PDB entry 7PII | electron microscopy, 2.68 A resolution | chains A and J of the 12 polymer chains in the assembly

Chain A:
Molecule: Histone H3-like centromeric protein A
From: Homo sapiens
Reference sequence: P49450 (CENPA_HUMAN); numbering as in UniProt (aligned over 1-140)
Chain sequence (140 residues; numbered 1 to 140; the number before each row is that of its first residue):
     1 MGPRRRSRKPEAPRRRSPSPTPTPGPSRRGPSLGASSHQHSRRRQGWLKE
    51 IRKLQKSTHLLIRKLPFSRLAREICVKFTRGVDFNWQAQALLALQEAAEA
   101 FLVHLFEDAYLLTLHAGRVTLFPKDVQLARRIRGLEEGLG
Disordered / not traced: 1-40, 140
Curated features (UniProtKB/Swiss-Prot):
  - region: Gln39 to Leu54 (Important for flexibility of DNA ends that protrude from nucleosomes)
  - modified residue: Gly2 (N,N,N-trimethylglycine), Ser7 (Phosphoserine), Ser17 (Phosphoserine), Ser19 (Phosphoserine), Ser27 (Phosphoserine), Ser68 (Phosphoserine)
  - mutagenesis: Ser7 (S7A: Induces a delay at the terminal stage of cytokinesis and chromosome misalignment during mitosis due to a defect in kinetochore attachment to microtubules), Ser17 (S17A: Impaired mitotic chromosome congression and chromosome segregation; when associated with A-19), Ser19 (S19A: Impaired mitotic chromosome congression and chromosome segregation; when associated with A-17), Ser68 (S68A: No effect on interaction with HJURP. Impairs localization at centromeres; S68E/Q: Impairs interaction with HJURP, association with chromatin and localization at centromeres), Arg80 to Gly81 (Impairs retention at centromeres, but not targeting to centromeres), His104 (H104G: Reduces location at centromeres. Abolishes location at centromeres; when associated with C-112), Leu112 (L112C: No effect on location at centromeres. Abolishes location at centromeres; when associated with G-104)

Chain J:
Molecule: 171-nt DNA strand
Sequence (171 nucleotides; numbered -119 to 51; the number before each row is that of its first residue; numbers below 1 keep their minus sign (DA-119 is residue -119)):
  -119 AATCTGCAAGTGGATATTTGGACCGCTTTGAGGCCTTCGTTGGAAACGGG
   -69 AATATCTTCACATAAAAACTAAACAGAAGCATTCTCAGAAACTTCTTTGT
   -19 GATGATTGCATTCAACTCACAGAGTTGAACATTCCTTTTGATAGAGCAGT
    31 TTTGAAACACTCTTTTTGTAG
Disordered / not traced: -119 to -73, 51

Chain A / chain J interface:
Contacting residue pairs - 14 pairs, chain A then chain J:
  Arg42(A) - DA9(J)  phosphate contact
  Arg42(A) - DC10(J)  phosphate contact
  Arg43(A) - DA9(J)  phosphate contact
  Arg43(A) - DC10(J)  phosphate contact
  Gly46(A) - DA9(J)  hydrogen bond to the phosphate
  Trp47(A) - DA9(J)  hydrogen bond to the phosphate
  Arg63(A) - DT17(J)  phosphate contact
  Arg63(A) - DT18(J)  salt bridge to the phosphate
  Lys64(A) - DT18(J)  hydrogen bond to the phosphate
  Leu65(A) - DT17(J)  phosphate contact
  Leu65(A) - DT18(J)  hydrogen bond to the phosphate
  Pro66(A) - DT17(J)  phosphate contact
  Arg69(A) - DT17(J)  salt bridge to the phosphate
  Asn85(A) - DC27(J)  sugar contact
Other interface residues (no listed pair), chain A (11 interface residues in all): Thr120
Other interface residues (no listed pair), chain J (6 interface residues in all): DG7

Overview:
The interface between chain A and chain J involves 11 residues on one side and 6 on the other, with 4 hydrogen
bonds and 2 salt bridges. Polar contacts include Gly46(A)-DA9(J), Trp47(A)-DA9(J) and Lys64(A)-DT18(J).
Curated annotation (UniProt) lists 8 mutagenesis sites on chain A.
Here chain A is Histone H3-like centromeric protein A (Homo sapiens) and chain J is a 171-nt DNA strand. Entry
7PII (Structure of the human CCAN CENP-A alpha-satellite complex) was determined by electron microscopy,
deposited together with 7PB4, 7PB8, 7PKN, 7R5R, 7R5S, 7R5V, 7YWX and 7YYH.
